1P7I - chain A; structure by X-ray diffraction, 2.10 A resolution.

# Chain A
Name: Segmentation polarity homeobox protein engrailed
Organism: Drosophila melanogaster
Notes: fragment: Homeodomain
UniProtKB: P02836 (HMEN_DROME); residues 1-59 here correspond to UniProt positions 454-512 (UniProt number = residue number + 453)
Amino-acid sequence (59 residues; each row starts with the number of its first residue):
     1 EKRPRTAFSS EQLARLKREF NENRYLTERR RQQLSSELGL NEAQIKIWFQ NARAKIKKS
Not modelled in the structure: 1-2, 56-59
Construct notes: engineered mutation A52 (Lys505 in P02836)
Curated features (UniProtKB/Swiss-Prot):
  - DNA-binding region: E1 (Homeobox)

# Summary
Curated annotation (UniProt) lists a DNA-binding region.
Chain A is Segmentation polarity homeobox protein engrailed (Drosophila melanogaster); the structure, Crystal
structure of engrailed homeodomain mutant K52A, was determined by X-ray diffraction, deposited together with
1P7J.
